PDB entry 6P70 | X-ray diffraction, 3.05 A resolution | chains D and H of the 8 polymer chains in the assembly

# Chain D
Name: DNA-directed RNA polymerase subunit beta'
From: Thermus thermophilus
Notes: EC 2.7.7.6
UniProt: Q8RQE8 (RPOC_THET8); numbering as in UniProt (aligned over 1-1524)
Amino-acid sequence (1524 residues; row label = number of the first residue in the row):
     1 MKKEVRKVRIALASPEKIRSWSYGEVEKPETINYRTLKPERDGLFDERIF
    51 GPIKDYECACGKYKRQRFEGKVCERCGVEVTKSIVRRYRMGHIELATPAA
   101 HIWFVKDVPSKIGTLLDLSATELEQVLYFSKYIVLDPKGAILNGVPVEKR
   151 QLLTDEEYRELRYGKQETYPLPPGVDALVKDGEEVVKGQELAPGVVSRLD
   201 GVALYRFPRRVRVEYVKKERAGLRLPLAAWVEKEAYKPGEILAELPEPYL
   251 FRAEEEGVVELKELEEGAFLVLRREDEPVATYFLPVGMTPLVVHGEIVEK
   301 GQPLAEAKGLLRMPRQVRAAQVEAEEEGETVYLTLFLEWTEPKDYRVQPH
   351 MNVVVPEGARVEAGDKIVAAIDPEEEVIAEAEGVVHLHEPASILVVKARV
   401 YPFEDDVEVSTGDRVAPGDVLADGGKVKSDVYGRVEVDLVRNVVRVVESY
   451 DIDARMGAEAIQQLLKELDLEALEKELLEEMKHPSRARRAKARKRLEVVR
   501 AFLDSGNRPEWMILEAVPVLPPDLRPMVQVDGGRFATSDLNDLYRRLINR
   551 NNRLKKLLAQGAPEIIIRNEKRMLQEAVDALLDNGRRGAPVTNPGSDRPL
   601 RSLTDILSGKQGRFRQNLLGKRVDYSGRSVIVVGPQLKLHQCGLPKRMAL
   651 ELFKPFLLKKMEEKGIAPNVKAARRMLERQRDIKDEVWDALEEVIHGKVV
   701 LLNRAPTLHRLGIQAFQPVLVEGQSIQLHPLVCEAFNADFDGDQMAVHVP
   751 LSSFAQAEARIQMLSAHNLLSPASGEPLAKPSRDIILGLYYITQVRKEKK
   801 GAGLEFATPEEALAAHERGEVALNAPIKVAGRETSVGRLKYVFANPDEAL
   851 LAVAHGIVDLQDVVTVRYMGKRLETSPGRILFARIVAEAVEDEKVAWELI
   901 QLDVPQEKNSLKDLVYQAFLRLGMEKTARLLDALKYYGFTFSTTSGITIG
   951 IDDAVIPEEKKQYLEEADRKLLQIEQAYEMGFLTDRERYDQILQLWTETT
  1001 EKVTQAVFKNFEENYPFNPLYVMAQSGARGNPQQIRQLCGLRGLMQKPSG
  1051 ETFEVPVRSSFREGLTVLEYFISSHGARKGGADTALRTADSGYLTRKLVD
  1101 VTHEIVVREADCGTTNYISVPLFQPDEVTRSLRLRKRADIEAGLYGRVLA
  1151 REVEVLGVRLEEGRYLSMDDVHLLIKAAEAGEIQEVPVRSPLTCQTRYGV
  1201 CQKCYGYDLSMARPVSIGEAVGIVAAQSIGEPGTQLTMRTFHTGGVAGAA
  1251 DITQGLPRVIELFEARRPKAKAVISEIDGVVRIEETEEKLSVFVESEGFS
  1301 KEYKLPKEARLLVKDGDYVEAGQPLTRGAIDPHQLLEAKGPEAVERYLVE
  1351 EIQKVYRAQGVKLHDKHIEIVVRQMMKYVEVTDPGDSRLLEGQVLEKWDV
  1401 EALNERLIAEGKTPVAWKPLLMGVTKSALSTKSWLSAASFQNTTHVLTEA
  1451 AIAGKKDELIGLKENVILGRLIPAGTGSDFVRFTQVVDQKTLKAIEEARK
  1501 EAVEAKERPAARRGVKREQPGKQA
Not modelled in the structure: 1-2, 1239-1252, 1503-1524
Metal / ion sites: Zn2+ site 1: Cys58, Cys60, Cys73, Cys76; Mg2+ site 1: Asp739, Asp741, Asp743; Mg2+ site 2: Lys840 (shared with 1 residue of chain B); Zn2+ site 2: Cys1112, Cys1194, Cys1201, Cys1204

# Chain H
Molecule: 27-nt DNA strand
Sequence (27 nucleotides; row label = number of the first residue in the row; note: 3 numbers in that range are skipped by the numbering (no residue carries them; nothing is unmodelled there); a row labelled like 12A-12D holds insertion residues (12A, then the next letters in order)):
     1 TATAATCGATCT
12A-12D GTAT
    16 TTGCCGGGAGG
Not modelled in the structure: 12A-12D, 26

# How chain D and chain H interact
Residue-residue contacts (4):
  Lys491(D) with DG22(H), salt bridge to the phosphate
  Arg1266(D) with DG18(H), hydrogen bond to the phosphate; DC19(H), salt bridge to the phosphate
  Lys1426(D) with DC20(H), salt bridge to the phosphate
Other interface residues (no listed pair), chain D (6 interface residues in all): Pro109, Ser119, Glu1264
Other interface residues (no listed pair), chain H (6 interface residues in all): DG21, DG23

# In short
The chain D/chain H interface involves 6 residues from each chain, with 1 hydrogen bond and 3 salt bridges.
Among the polar pairs are Arg1266(D)-DG18(H), Lys491(D)-DG22(H) and Arg1266(D)-DC19(H). Cys58(D), Cys60(D),
Cys73(D) and Cys76(D) form the Zn2+ site 1.
Chain D is DNA-directed RNA polymerase subunit beta' (Thermus thermophilus) and chain H is a 27-nt DNA strand;
the structure, X-ray crystal structure of bacterial RNA polymerase and pyrBI promoter complex, was determined
by X-ray diffraction together with 6OVR, 6OVY, 6OW3, 6OY5, 6OY6, 6OY7 and 6P71 from the same study.
